Entry 4FA8 (X-ray diffraction, 2.20 A resolution); this record covers chains B and D of the 6 polymer chains in the assembly.

[Chain B (and D)]
Protein: Secreted protein BARF1
Source organism: Human herpesvirus 4
Notes: chain D of this document is another copy of the same molecule, construct and numbering; everything in this record applies to it too
Reference sequence: P0CW72 (BARF1_EBVG); residues 19-221 here = UniProt positions 19-221
Chain sequence (203 residues; numbered 19 to 221; the number before each row is that of its first residue):
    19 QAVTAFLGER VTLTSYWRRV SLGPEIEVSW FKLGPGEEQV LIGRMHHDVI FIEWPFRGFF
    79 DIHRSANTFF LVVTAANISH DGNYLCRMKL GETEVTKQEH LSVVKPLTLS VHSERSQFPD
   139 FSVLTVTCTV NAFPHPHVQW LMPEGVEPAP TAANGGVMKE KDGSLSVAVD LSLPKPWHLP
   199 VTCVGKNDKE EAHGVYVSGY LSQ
Unresolved in the structure: 19, 162-173, 221 (chain D: 19, 162-173, 220-221)
Swiss-Prot annotation at these positions:
  - glycosylation: Asn-95 (N-linked (GlcNAc...) asparagine)
Disulfide bonds: Cys-146/Cys-201
Glycans and other covalent adducts: N-acetylglucosamine (NAG) linked to Asn-95
From the paper describing this entry:
  - post-translational modification sites: Asn-95

[How chain B and chain D interact]
Residue-residue contacts (17; chain B residue first):
  Gly-26(B) / Trp-72(D)
  Gly-26(B) / Arg-75(D)  hydrogen bond (backbone-side chain)
  Arg-28(B) / Ile-68(D)
  Arg-28(B) / Arg-75(D)
  Arg-28(B) / Asp-79(D)  salt bridge
  Arg-28(B) / Ile-80(D)  hydrogen bond (side chain-backbone)
  Ile-68(B) / Arg-28(D)
  Trp-72(B) / Gly-26(D)
  Arg-75(B) / Gly-26(D)  hydrogen bond (side chain-backbone)
  Arg-75(B) / Thr-92(D)  hydrogen bond (side chain-backbone)
  Gly-76(B) / Gly-76(D)
  Asp-79(B) / Arg-28(D)  salt bridge
  Ile-80(B) / Arg-28(D)  hydrogen bond (backbone-side chain)
  His-81(B) / His-81(D)  hydrogen bond
  Ser-83(B) / Ser-83(D)
  Val-90(B) / Asp-79(D)
  Thr-92(B) / Arg-75(D)  hydrogen bond (backbone-side chain)
Also at the interface, not in a pair above, chain B (15 interface residues in all): Glu-27, Arg-82, Ala-93
Also at the interface, not in a pair above, chain D (15 interface residues in all): Glu-27, Arg-82, Val-90, Ala-93

[Summary]
Chain B and chain D each contribute 15 residues to their interface, with 7 hydrogen bonds and 2 salt bridges.
Polar pairs include Arg-28(B)/Asp-79(D), Gly-26(B)/Arg-75(D) and Arg-28(B)/Ile-80(D). Covalently linked
N-acetylglucosamine: at Asn-95(B). The paper reports a modification site at Asn-95(B).
Both chains are Secreted protein BARF1 (Human herpesvirus 4). Entry 4FA8 (Multi-pronged modulation of cytokine
signaling) was determined by X-ray diffraction.
